Entry 6E11 (electron microscopy, 4.23 A resolution (low resolution: residue-level contacts below are approximate; hydrogen-bond / salt-bridge calls are withheld)); this record covers chains A and G of the 28 polymer chains in the assembly.

# Chain A (and G)
Name: Exported protein 2
Organism: Plasmodium falciparum (isolate 3D7)
Notes: chain G of this document is another copy of the same molecule, construct and numbering; everything in this record applies to it too
UniProt: Q8IKC8 (Q8IKC8_PLAF7); residues 1-287 here = UniProt positions 1-287
Sequence (287 residues; row label = number of the first residue in the row):
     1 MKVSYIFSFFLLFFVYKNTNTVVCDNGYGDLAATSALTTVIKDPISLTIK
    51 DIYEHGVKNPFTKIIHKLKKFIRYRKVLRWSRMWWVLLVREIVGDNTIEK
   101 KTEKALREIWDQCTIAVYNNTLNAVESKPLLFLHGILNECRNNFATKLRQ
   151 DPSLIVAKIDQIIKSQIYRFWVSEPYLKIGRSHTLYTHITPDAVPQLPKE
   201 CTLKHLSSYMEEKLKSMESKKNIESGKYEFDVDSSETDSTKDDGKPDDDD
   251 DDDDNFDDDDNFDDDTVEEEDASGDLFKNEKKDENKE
Not modelled in the structure: 1-26, 218-287
Cystine bridges: Cys113-Cys140

# Chain A / chain G interface
Contacting residue pairs (36):
  Leu47(A) - Ile49(G)
  Leu47(A) - Tyr53(G)
  Asp51(A) - Tyr53(G)
  Asp51(A) - Lys58(G)
  Ile92(A) - Leu122(G)
  Val93(A) - Leu122(G)
  Val93(A) - Asn123(G)
  Asn96(A) - Lys128(G)
  Thr97(A) - Ala124(G)
  Ile98(A) - Leu122(G)
  Glu99(A) - Lys76(G)
  Glu99(A) - Tyr118(G)
  Glu99(A) - Leu122(G)
  Lys101(A) - Ile72(G)
  Lys101(A) - Tyr118(G)
  Thr102(A) - Tyr118(G)
  Thr102(A) - Asn119(G)
  Thr102(A) - Thr121(G)
  Leu106(A) - Asn119(G)
  Leu106(A) - Leu122(G)
  Leu148(A) - Asn120(G)
  Arg149(A) - Asn120(G)
  Gln150(A) - Val117(G)
  Gln150(A) - Asn120(G)
  Gln150(A) - Gly135(G)
  Gln150(A) - Asn138(G)
  Gln150(A) - Glu139(G)
  Asp151(A) - Asn120(G)
  Pro152(A) - Thr121(G)
  Pro152(A) - Leu131(G)
  Ser153(A) - Asn120(G)
  Ser153(A) - Thr121(G)
  Ser153(A) - Leu122(G)
  Ser153(A) - Asn123(G)
  Ile155(A) - Asn120(G)
  Ile155(A) - Leu122(G)
Also at the interface, not in a pair above, chain A (24 interface residues in all): Tyr28, Ser35, Thr39, Asp43, Pro44, Thr48
Also at the interface, not in a pair above, chain G (28 interface residues in all): Asp30, Ile41, Lys42, Ile45, Ser46, Arg73, Ser127, Phe132, Ile136, Asn142

# Summary
24 residues of chain A and 28 residues of chain G are in contact.
Chain A and chain G are both Exported protein 2 (Plasmodium falciparum (isolate 3D7)); the structure, PTEX
Core Complex in the Resetting (Compact) State, was determined by electron microscopy together with 6E10 from
the same study.
